Entry 2CCK (X-ray diffraction, 2.21 A resolution); this record covers chains A and B.

# Chain A (and B)
Protein: Thymidylate kinase
From: Staphylococcus aureus
Notes: EC 2.7.4.9; chain B of this document is another copy of the same molecule, construct and numbering; everything in this record applies to it too
UniProt: P65248 (KTHY_STAAM); residues 1-205 here = UniProt positions 1-205
Amino-acid sequence (205 residues; each row starts with the number of its first residue):
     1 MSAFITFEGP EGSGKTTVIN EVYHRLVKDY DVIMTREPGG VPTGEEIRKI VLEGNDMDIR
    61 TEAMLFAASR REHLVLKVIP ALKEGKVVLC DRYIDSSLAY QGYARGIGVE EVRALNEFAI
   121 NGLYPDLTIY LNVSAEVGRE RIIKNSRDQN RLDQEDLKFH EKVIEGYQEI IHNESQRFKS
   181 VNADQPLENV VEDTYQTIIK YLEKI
Disordered / not traced: 1, 54-55, 147-150, 172-176 (chain B: 1, 55, 146-150, 172-176)
UniProt features mapped onto this chain:
  - binding site (ATP): Gly9 to Thr16
What the authors report for this chain:
  - conformationally variable residues (domain motion, helix shift, loop rearrangement): Thr43 to Val75
  - catalytic residues: Arg92 (citing earlier work)

# Chain A / chain B interface
Pairs across the interface - 44 pairs, chain A then chain B:
  Thr43(A) with Met57(B)
  Glu46(A) with Ile50(B)
  Ile47(A) with Ile50(B)
  Ile50(A) with Glu46(B); Ile47(B), hydrophobic; Ile50(B), hydrophobic
  Met57(A) with Thr43(B); Glu72(B)
  Asp58(A) with Arg71(B), salt bridge; Val75(B)
  Arg60(A) with Arg71(B); Phe118(B), hydrogen bond (side chain-backbone); Asn121(B), hydrogen bond
  Thr61(A) with Arg71(B); Glu72(B), hydrogen bond
  Ala63(A) with Phe118(B), hydrophobic
  Met64(A) with Ala67(B), hydrophobic; Ala68(B); Arg71(B); Phe118(B), hydrophobic; Ala119(B), hydrophobic
  Leu65(A) with Ile47(B), hydrophobic; Leu65(B), hydrophobic; Ala68(B), hydrophobic
  Ala67(A) with Met64(B), hydrophobic
  Ala68(A) with Met64(B); Leu65(B), hydrophobic
  Arg71(A) with Asp58(B), salt bridge; Arg60(B); Thr61(B); Met64(B)
  Glu72(A) with Met57(B); Thr61(B), hydrogen bond
  Ile107(A) with Phe118(B), hydrophobic
  Glu111(A) with Phe118(B)
  Leu115(A) with Leu115(B), hydrophobic; Phe118(B), hydrophobic
  Phe118(A) with Arg60(B), hydrogen bond (backbone-side chain); Ala63(B), hydrophobic; Met64(B), hydrophobic; Glu111(B); Leu115(B), hydrophobic
  Ala119(A) with Met64(B), hydrophobic
  Asn121(A) with Arg60(B), hydrogen bond
Interface residues without a listed pair, chain A (24 interface residues in all): Val75, Val112, Glu117
Interface residues without a listed pair, chain B (24 interface residues in all): Ile107, Val112, Glu117

# Summary
Chain A and chain B each contribute 24 residues to their interface, with 6 hydrogen bonds and 2 salt bridges.
Among the polar pairs are Asp58(A)-Arg71(B), Arg60(A)-Phe118(B) and Arg60(A)-Asn121(B). From UniProt: 8
ATP-binding residues on chain A. From the paper: the catalytic residue Arg92(A); conformational variability at
Thr43(A).
Chain A and chain B are both Thymidylate kinase (Staphylococcus aureus); the structure, Crystal structure of
unliganded S. aureus thymidylate kinase, was determined by X-ray diffraction (same publication as 2CCG and
2CCJ).
